Entry 9KBS (X-ray diffraction, 2.27 A resolution); this record covers chains A and B.

Chain A (and B):
Protein: Lysozyme
Organism: Acinetobacter baumannii
Notes: EC 3.2.1.17; chain B of this document is another copy of the same molecule, construct and numbering; everything in this record applies to it too
UniProt: A0A241ZGM3 (A0A241ZGM3_ACIBA); numbering as in UniProt (aligned over 1-184)
Chain sequence (184 residues; row label = number of the first residue in the row):
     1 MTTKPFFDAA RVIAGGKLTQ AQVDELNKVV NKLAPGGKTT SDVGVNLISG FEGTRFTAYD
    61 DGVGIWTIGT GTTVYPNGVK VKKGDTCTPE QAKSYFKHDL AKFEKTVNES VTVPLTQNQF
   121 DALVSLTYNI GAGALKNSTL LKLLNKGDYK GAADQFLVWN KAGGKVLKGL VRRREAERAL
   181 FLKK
Unresolved in the structure: 1-36, 164 (chain B: 1-35, 163-165)
Differences from the reference sequence: conflict Glu25 (Asp in A0A241ZGM3), Asn31 (Glu in A0A241ZGM3), Asn46 (Asp in A0A241ZGM3), Gly50 (Ser in A0A241ZGM3), Ser94 (Thr in A0A241ZGM3), Leu115 (Ile in A0A241ZGM3), Thr116 (Asn in A0A241ZGM3), Leu143 (Lys in A0A241ZGM3), Lys150 (Gln in A0A241ZGM3), Leu167 (Met in A0A241ZGM3)
From the paper describing this entry:
  - catalytic residues: Glu52, Asp61, Thr67

Interface between chain A and chain B:
Residue-residue contacts (8; chain A residue first):
  Asn46(A) with Gly50(B), hydrogen bond (side chain-backbone)
  Thr54(A) with Phe56(B); Pro89(B)
  Arg55(A) with Glu90(B), salt bridge
  Phe56(A) with Phe56(B), hydrophobic; Pro89(B)
  Pro89(A) with Phe56(B), hydrophobic
  Arg172(A) with Asp42(B), salt bridge

Overview:
The interface between chain A and chain B involves 6 residues on one side and 5 on the other, with 1 hydrogen
bond and 2 salt bridges. Polar contacts include Arg55(A)-Glu90(B), Arg172(A)-Asp42(B) and Asn46(A)-Gly50(B).
From the paper: catalytic residues Glu52(A), Asp61(A) and Thr67(A).
Chain A and chain B are both Lysozyme (Acinetobacter baumannii); the structure, Crystal structure of PHAb11,
another peptidoglycan hydrolase with thermal stability and broad-spectrum, was determined by X-ray
diffraction, deposited together with 9KBQ and 9KBT.
